2O0J - chain A; structure by X-ray diffraction, 1.80 A resolution.

[Chain A]
Molecule: DNA packaging protein Gp17
From: Enterobacteria phage T4
Notes: fragment: N-terminal ATPase domain
UniProt: P17312 (VG17_BPT4); numbering as in UniProt (aligned over 1-360)
Amino-acid sequence (385 residues; numbered -24 to 360; the number before each row is that of its first residue; numbers below 1 keep their minus sign (Met-24 is residue -24)):
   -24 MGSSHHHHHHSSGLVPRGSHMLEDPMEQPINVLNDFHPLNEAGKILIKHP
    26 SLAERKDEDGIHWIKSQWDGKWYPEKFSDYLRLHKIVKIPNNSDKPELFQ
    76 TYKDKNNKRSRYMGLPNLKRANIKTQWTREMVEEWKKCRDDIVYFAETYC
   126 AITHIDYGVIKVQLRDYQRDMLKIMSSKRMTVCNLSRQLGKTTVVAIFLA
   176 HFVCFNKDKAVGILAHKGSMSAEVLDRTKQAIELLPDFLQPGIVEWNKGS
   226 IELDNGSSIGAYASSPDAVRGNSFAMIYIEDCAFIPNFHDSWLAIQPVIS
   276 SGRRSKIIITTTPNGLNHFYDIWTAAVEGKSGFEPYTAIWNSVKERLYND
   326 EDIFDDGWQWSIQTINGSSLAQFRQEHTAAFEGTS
Unresolved in the structure: -24 to 0
Construct notes: cloning artifact (-24 to 0); engineered mutation Glu255 (Asp in P17312), Asp256 (Glu in P17312)
Small-molecule neighbours: ADP (adenosine-5'-diphosphate): Ile127, Thr128, Val137, Gln138, Leu139, Arg140, Gln143, Gln163, Leu164, Gly165, Lys166, Thr167, Thr168, Arg202
UniProt features mapped onto this chain:
  - region: Ile328 to His352 (Binding to the portal protein)
  - motif: Ser161 to Thr167 (Walker A motif), Thr285 to Thr287 (ATPase coupling)
  - binding site (ATP): Gln138, Gln143, Arg202
  - mutagenesis: Gly165 (G165A: Complete loss of in vitro DNA packaging activity but not the endonuclease activity), Lys166 (K166G: Complete loss of in vitro DNA packaging activity. No effect on in vivo terminase activity. Loss of terminase small subunit-stimulated ATPase activity ...), Thr167 (T167A: Complete loss of in vitro DNA packaging activity but not the endonuclease activity), Tyr253 (Y253A/G/K/P/R: Complete loss of terminase small subunit-stimulated ATPase activity)

[Summary]
Chain A binds ADP. Curated annotation (UniProt) lists 3 ATP-binding residues and 4 mutagenesis sites.
Chain A is DNA packaging protein Gp17 (Enterobacteria phage T4); the structure, T4 gp17 ATPase domain mutant
complexed with ADP, was determined by X-ray diffraction together with 2O0H and 2O0K from the same study.
